Entry 8FWM (electron microscopy, 3.49 A resolution); this record covers chains AS and AT of the 15 polymer chains in the assembly.

[Chain AS (and AT)]
Name: Tail-terminator protein, gp18
Source organism: Agrobacterium phage Milano
Notes: chain AT of this document is another copy of the same molecule, construct and numbering; everything in this record applies to it too
Reference sequence: A0A482MF73 (A0A482MF73_9CAUD); residue numbers follow UniProt; this construct covers 1-178
Chain sequence (178 residues; numbered 1 to 178; the number before each row is that of its first residue):
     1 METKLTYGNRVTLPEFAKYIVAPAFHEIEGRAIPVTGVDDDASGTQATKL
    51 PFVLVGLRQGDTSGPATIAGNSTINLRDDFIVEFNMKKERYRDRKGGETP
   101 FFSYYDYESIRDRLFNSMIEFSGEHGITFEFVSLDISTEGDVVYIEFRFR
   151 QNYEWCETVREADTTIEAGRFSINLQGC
Disordered / not traced: 1-4, 176-178 (chain AT: 1-4, 177-178)

[Interface between chain AS and chain AT]
Residue-residue contacts - 42 pairs, chain AS then chain AT:
  Phe102(AS) with Val35(AT); Thr36(AT); Asp40(AT); Gly44(AT); Thr45(AT)
  Ser103(AS) with Pro34(AT); Thr36(AT)
  Tyr104(AS) with Pro14(AT), hydrophobic; Pro34(AT), hydrogen bond (backbone-backbone); Val35(AT)
  Tyr107(AS) with Leu57(AT)
  Glu108(AS) with Thr12(AT)
  Arg111(AS) with Tyr153(AT), hydrogen bond
  Asp112(AS) with Tyr7(AT), hydrogen bond; Trp155(AT), hydrogen bond
  Phe115(AS) with Trp155(AT), hydrophobic
  Asn116(AS) with Trp155(AT); Glu157(AT); Thr158(AT), hydrogen bond; Val159(AT)
  Met118(AS) with Ile68(AT), hydrophobic
  Ile119(AS) with Ile68(AT), hydrophobic; Trp155(AT), hydrophobic; Glu157(AT)
  Thr128(AS) with Thr67(AT); Ile68(AT); Ala69(AT)
  Phe129(AS) with Thr67(AT); Ile68(AT), hydrogen bond (backbone-backbone)
  Phe131(AS) with Thr62(AT); Ala66(AT); Leu76(AT), hydrophobic
  Val132(AS) with Asp61(AT); Thr62(AT)
  Ser133(AS) with Gln59(AT); Gly60(AT)
  Leu134(AS) with Gln59(AT); Gly60(AT), hydrogen bond (backbone-backbone)
  Asp135(AS) with Gln59(AT)
  Ile136(AS) with Thr36(AT)
  Thr138(AS) with Thr36(AT); Asp40(AT)
Also at the interface, not in a pair above, chain AS (24 interface residues in all): Tyr105, Glu120, Ser122, Glu130
Also at the interface, not in a pair above, chain AT (30 interface residues in all): Arg10, Leu13, Ile33, Asp41, Gly70, Glu161

[In short]
The interface between chain AS and chain AT involves 24 residues on one side and 30 on the other; the contacts
include 7 hydrogen bonds. Among the polar pairs are Arg111(AS)-Tyr153(AT), Asp112(AS)-Tyr7(AT) and
Asp112(AS)-Trp155(AT).
Both chains are Tail-terminator protein, gp18 (Agrobacterium phage Milano). Entry 8FWM (Structure of tail-neck
junction of Agrobacterium phage Milano) was determined by electron microscopy, deposited together with 8FWE,
8FWG, 8FXP and 8FXR.
